1JD2 - chains A and G of the 30 polymer chains in the assembly; structure by X-ray diffraction, 3.00 A resolution.

# Chain A
Name: Proteasome component Y7
Source organism: Saccharomyces cerevisiae
Notes: EC 3.4.99.46
Reference sequence: P23639 (PSA2_YEAST); the construct lacks a stretch of the UniProt sequence and is renumbered around it, so the offset changes along the chain: 4-102 = UniProt 1-99; 103-147 = UniProt 101-145; 148-200 = UniProt 147-199; 202-209 = UniProt 200-207; 2 more segments
Sequence (250 residues; row label = number of the first residue in the row; note: 1 number in that range is skipped by the numbering (no residue carries it; nothing is unmodelled there); a row labelled like 217A-217B holds insertion residues (217A, then the next letters in order)):
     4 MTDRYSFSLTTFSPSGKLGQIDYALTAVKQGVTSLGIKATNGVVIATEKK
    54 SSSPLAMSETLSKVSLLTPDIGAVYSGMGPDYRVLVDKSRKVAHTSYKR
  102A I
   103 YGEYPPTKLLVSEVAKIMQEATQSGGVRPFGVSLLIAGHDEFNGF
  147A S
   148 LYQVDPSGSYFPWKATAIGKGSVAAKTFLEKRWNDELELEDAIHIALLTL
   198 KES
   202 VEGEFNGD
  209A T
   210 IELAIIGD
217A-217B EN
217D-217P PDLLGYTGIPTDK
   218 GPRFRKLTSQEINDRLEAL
Swiss-Prot annotation at these positions:
  - cross-link: Lys110 (Glycyl lysine isopeptide (Lys-Gly) (interchain with G-Cter in ubiquitin))

# Chain G
Name: Proteasome component C7-alpha
Source organism: Saccharomyces cerevisiae
Notes: EC 3.4.99.46
Reference sequence: P21243 (PSA6_YEAST); the construct lacks a stretch of the UniProt sequence and is renumbered around it, so the offset changes along the chain: 6-34 = UniProt 10-38; 35-143 = UniProt 40-148; 144-179 = UniProt 150-185; 186-218 = UniProt 199-231; 1 more segments
Sequence (243 residues; row label = number of the first residue in the row; note: 6 numbers in that range are skipped by the numbering (no residue carries them; nothing is unmodelled there); a row labelled like 179A-179E holds insertion residues (179A, then the next letters in order)):
     6 AGYDRHITIFSPEGRLYQVEYAFKATNQT
   34A N
    35 INSLAVRGKDCTVVISQKKVPDKLLDPTTVSYIFCISRTIGMVVNGPIPD
    85 ARNAALRAKAEAAEFRYKYGYDMPCDVLAKRMANLSQIYTQRAYMRPLGV
   135 ILTFVSVDE
  143A E
   144 LGPSIYKTDPAGYYVGYKATATGPKQQEITTNLENH
179A-179E FKKSK
180A-180D IDHI
   184 N
184G-184H EE
  184M S
   186 WEKVVEFAITHMIDALGTEFSKNDLEVGVATKD
   220 KFFTLSAENIEERLVAIAEQD
Metal / ion sites: Mg2+: Thr13, Tyr123, Arg126, Met129

# Interface between chain A and chain G
Contacting residue pairs (52):
  Asp6(A) with Arg126(G), salt bridge; Tyr128(G)
  Tyr8(A) with Ala127(G), hydrophobic
  Leu12(A) with Ile14(G), hydrophobic; Ala127(G), hydrophobic
  Gln23(A) with Ile14(G); Phe15(G), hydrogen bond (side chain-backbone)
  Tyr26(A) with Phe15(G); Pro17(G)
  Ala27(A) with Phe15(G), hydrophobic
  Thr29(A) with Glu18(G)
  Ala30(A) with Gly19(G)
  Ser55(A) with Tyr156(G)
  Pro57(A) with Glu177(G)
  Leu58(A) with Tyr160(G); Lys161(G), hydrogen bond (backbone-backbone); Ala162(G)
  Ala59(A) with Gly159(G); Tyr160(G), hydrophobic
  Met60(A) with Arg41(G); Gly159(G), hydrogen bond (backbone-backbone); Tyr160(G); Lys161(G)
  Thr63(A) with Tyr149(G); Val158(G); Gly159(G), hydrogen bond (side chain-backbone)
  Met81(A) with Phe15(G), hydrophobic; Leu21(G), hydrophobic
  Pro83(A) with Gln121(G); Ala154(G); Gly155(G); Tyr156(G)
  Asp84(A) with Gln121(G)
  Arg86(A) with Ala117(G); Asn118(G); Gly155(G), hydrogen bond (side chain-backbone); Tyr157(G)
  Val87(A) with Gln121(G)
  Asp90(A) with Lys114(G), salt bridge; Asn118(G)
  Gly128(A) with Gln125(G); Arg126(G); Ala127(G), hydrogen bond (backbone-backbone)
  Val129(A) with Gln125(G)
  Arg130(A) with Thr13(G); Phe15(G); Leu21(G); Thr124(G), hydrogen bond (side chain-backbone); Gln125(G)
  Pro131(A) with Phe15(G)
  Phe132(A) with Gln125(G)
  Gly133(A) with Phe15(G)
Other interface residues (no listed pair), chain A (31 interface residues in all): Thr5, Gln33, Ser56, Leu64, Ala123
Other interface residues (no listed pair), chain G (32 interface residues in all): Ile12, Ser16, Thr173, Leu176

# Overview
The interface between chain A and chain G involves 31 residues on one side and 32 on the other; the contacts
include 7 hydrogen bonds and 2 salt bridges. Polar pairs include Asp6(A)-Arg126(G), Asp90(A)-Lys114(G) and
Gln23(A)-Phe15(G). Thr13(G), Tyr123(G), Arg126(G) and Met129(G) coordinate Mg2+.
Chain A is Proteasome component Y7 and chain G is Proteasome component C7-alpha, both from Saccharomyces
cerevisiae; the structure, Crystal Structure of the yeast 20S Proteasome:TMC-95A complex: A non-covalent
Proteasome Inhibitor, was determined by X-ray diffraction.
